PDB entry 4ZNW | X-ray diffraction, 2.31 A resolution | chains A and B of the 4 polymer chains in the assembly

Chain A (and B):
Molecule: Estrogen receptor
Organism: Homo sapiens
Notes: fragment: ligand-binding domain; chain B of this document is another copy of the same molecule, construct and numbering; everything in this record applies to it too
Reference sequence: P03372 (ESR1_HUMAN); numbering as in UniProt (aligned over 301-559)
Amino-acid sequence (259 residues; row label = number of the first residue in the row):
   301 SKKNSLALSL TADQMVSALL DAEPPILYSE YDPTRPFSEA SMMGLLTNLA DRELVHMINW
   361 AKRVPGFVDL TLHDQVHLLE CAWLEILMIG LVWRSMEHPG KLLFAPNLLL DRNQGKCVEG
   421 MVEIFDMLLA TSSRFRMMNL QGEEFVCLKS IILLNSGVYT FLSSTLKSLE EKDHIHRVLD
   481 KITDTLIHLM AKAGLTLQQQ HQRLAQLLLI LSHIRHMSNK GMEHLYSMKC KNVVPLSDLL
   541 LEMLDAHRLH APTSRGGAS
Not modelled in the structure: 301-305, 460-471, 552-559 (chain B: 301-304, 460-471, 530-533, 549-559)
Differences from the reference sequence: engineered mutation Ser-537 (Tyr in P03372)
Residues lining bound ligands: OBM (4-bromophenyl (1S,2R,4S)-5,6-bis(4-hydroxyphenyl)-7-oxabicyclo[2.2.1]hept-5-ene-2-sulfonate): Met-343, Leu-346, Thr-347, Ala-350, Glu-353, Leu-384, Leu-387, Met-388, Leu-391, Arg-394, Phe-404, Val-418, Glu-419, Gly-420, Met-421, Ile-424, Phe-425, Leu-428, Met-517, Gly-521, His-524, Leu-525, Cys-530, Leu-540

Chain A / chain B interface:
Pairs across the interface (53):
  Arg-434(A) with His-476(B), hydrogen bond
  Ile-451(A) with Leu-509(B), hydrophobic
  Asn-455(A) with Leu-509(B), hydrogen bond (side chain-backbone); His-513(B), hydrogen bond (backbone-side chain)
  Val-458(A) with His-513(B)
  His-476(A) with Arg-434(B), hydrogen bond
  Asp-480(A) with Gln-502(B); Gln-506(B), hydrogen bond
  Thr-483(A) with His-501(B); Ala-505(B)
  Asp-484(A) with Gln-498(B); Gln-502(B), hydrogen bond
  Ile-487(A) with His-501(B)
  Leu-497(A) with Leu-497(B), hydrophobic
  Gln-498(A) with Asp-484(B), hydrogen bond
  His-501(A) with Thr-483(B); Asp-484(B), salt bridge; Ile-487(B); His-501(B), hydrogen bond; Leu-504(B)
  Gln-502(A) with Asp-480(B); Asp-484(B), hydrogen bond
  Leu-504(A) with His-501(B)
  Ala-505(A) with Thr-483(B); Leu-508(B), hydrophobic
  Gln-506(A) with Asp-480(B), hydrogen bond
  Leu-508(A) with Ala-505(B), hydrophobic
  Leu-509(A) with Ile-451(B), hydrophobic; Asn-455(B), hydrogen bond (backbone-side chain); Leu-511(B), hydrophobic
  Ser-512(A) with Leu-511(B); Ser-512(B), hydrogen bond (side chain-backbone); Arg-515(B), hydrogen bond
  His-513(A) with Asn-455(B), hydrogen bond (side chain-backbone); Val-458(B); Arg-515(B)
  Arg-515(A) with Ser-512(B), hydrogen bond; His-513(B); His-516(B)
  His-516(A) with Arg-515(B); Asn-519(B), hydrogen bond
  Asn-519(A) with His-516(B), hydrogen bond; Asn-519(B), hydrogen bond
  Lys-520(A) with Tyr-526(B); His-547(B)
  Glu-523(A) with Glu-523(B); Tyr-526(B), hydrogen bond
  Tyr-526(A) with Lys-520(B); Glu-523(B), hydrogen bond
  His-547(A) with Lys-520(B), hydrogen bond (backbone-side chain)
  His-550(A) with Lys-520(B), hydrogen bond (backbone-side chain)
  Ala-551(A) with Glu-523(B); His-524(B)
Also at the interface, not in a pair above, chain A (35 interface residues in all): Ala-430, Ser-456, Tyr-459, Leu-479, Gln-500, Leu-511
Also at the interface, not in a pair above, chain B (35 interface residues in all): Ala-430, Ser-456, Gly-457, Tyr-459, Leu-479, Ser-527

In short:
Chain A and chain B each contribute 35 residues to their interface; the contacts include 22 hydrogen bonds and
1 salt bridge. Polar pairs include His-501(A)/Asp-484(B), Arg-434(A)/His-476(B) and Asn-455(A)/Leu-509(B).
Bound to chain A: compound OBM.
Chain A and chain B are both Estrogen receptor (Homo sapiens); the structure, Crystal Structure of the
ER-alpha Ligand-binding Domain (Y537S) in complex with a 4-Bromo-substituted OBHS derivative, was determined
by X-ray diffraction, deposited together with 4ZN7, 4ZNH, 4ZNS, 4ZNT, 4ZNU, 4ZNV and 50 further entries.
